7ZKP - chains 2 and b of the 14 polymer chains in the assembly; structure by electron microscopy, 3.20 A resolution.

# Chain 2
Molecule: NADH dehydrogenase subunit 2
Source organism: Yarrowia lipolytica
Notes: EC 1.6.5.3
UniProtKB: S5U4R9 (S5U4R9_YARLL); residue numbers follow UniProt; this construct covers 1-469
Amino-acid sequence (469 residues; each row starts with the number of its first residue):
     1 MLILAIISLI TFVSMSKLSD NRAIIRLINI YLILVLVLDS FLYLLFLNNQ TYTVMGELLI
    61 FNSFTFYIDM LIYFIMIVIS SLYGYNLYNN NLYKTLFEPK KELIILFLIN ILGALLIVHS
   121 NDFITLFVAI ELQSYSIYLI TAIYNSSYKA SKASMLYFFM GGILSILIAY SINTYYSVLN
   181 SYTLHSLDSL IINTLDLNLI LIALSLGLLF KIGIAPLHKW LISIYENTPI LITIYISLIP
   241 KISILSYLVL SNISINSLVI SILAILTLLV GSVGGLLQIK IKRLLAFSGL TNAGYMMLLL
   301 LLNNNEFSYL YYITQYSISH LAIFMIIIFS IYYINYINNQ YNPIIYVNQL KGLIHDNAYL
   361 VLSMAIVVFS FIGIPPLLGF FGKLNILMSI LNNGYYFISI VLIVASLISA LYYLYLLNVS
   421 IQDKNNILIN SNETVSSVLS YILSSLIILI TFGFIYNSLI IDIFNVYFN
Modified positions: Met1 (N-formylmethionine; FME)
Small-molecule neighbours:
  - palmitoyl-linoleoyl phosphatidylcholine (CPL; 1-palmitoyl-2-linoleoyl-sn-glycero-3-phosphocholine): Leu36, Val37, Ser40, Tyr43, Tyr67, Met70, Leu71, Phe74, Phe307, Leu310, Tyr311, Thr314, Leu378, Leu449, Gly453, Tyr456, Ile460, Ile463, Phe464, Tyr467, Phe468
  - Phosphatidylinositol (T7X): Phe74, Ser437, Val438, Tyr441, Ile442, Ser445, Leu449

# Chain b
Molecule: Subunit NEBM of NADH:Ubiquinone Oxidoreductase (Complex I)
Source organism: Yarrowia lipolytica
UniProtKB: A0A1D8NGI5 (A0A1D8NGI5_YARLL); numbering as in UniProt (aligned over 1-74)
Amino-acid sequence (74 residues; numbered 1 to 74; the number before each row is that of its first residue):
     1 MALFTSLVGA SGLGFATKFL SNKIRLKPAG YYPLGYVFSG VAWAGLGLVL HNVHQHSLEV
    61 LEKKKTALSE QRTE
Unresolved in the structure: 1, 66-74
Small-molecule neighbours:
  - palmitoyl-linoleoyl phosphatidylcholine (CPL; 1-palmitoyl-2-linoleoyl-sn-glycero-3-phosphocholine): Ala10, Trp43, Leu46, Gly47, Leu50, Val53
  - Phosphatidylinositol (T7X): Lys18, Arg25, Lys27, Tyr31, Tyr32, Gly35, Phe38, Ser39, Ala42, Trp43, Leu46

# How chain 2 and chain b interact
Contacting residue pairs (36; chain 2 residue first):
  Tyr43(2) - Val53(b)
  Leu44(2) - His56(b)
  Leu47(2) - Val60(b)  hydrophobic
  Tyr333(2) - Leu26(b)
  Asp356(2) - Leu26(b)
  Asn357(2) - Ile24(b)  hydrogen bond (side chain-backbone)
  Asn357(2) - Leu26(b)
  Tyr359(2) - Lys23(b)
  Ser363(2) - Ile24(b)
  Thr434(2) - Arg25(b)
  Thr434(2) - Lys27(b)
  Val435(2) - Arg25(b)
  Ser437(2) - Arg25(b)
  Ser440(2) - Arg25(b)
  Tyr441(2) - Ser39(b)  hydrogen bond
  Tyr441(2) - Trp43(b)  hydrogen bond
  Leu443(2) - Ile24(b)  hydrophobic
  Ser444(2) - Thr17(b)
  Ser444(2) - Leu20(b)
  Ser444(2) - Ser21(b)  hydrogen bond (side chain-backbone)
  Ser444(2) - Ile24(b)
  Ser445(2) - Thr17(b)
  Ser445(2) - Trp43(b)
  Ile447(2) - Leu20(b)  hydrophobic
  Ile448(2) - Thr17(b)
  Phe452(2) - Leu13(b)  hydrophobic
  Tyr456(2) - Leu50(b)  hydrophobic
  Leu459(2) - Leu50(b)  hydrophobic
  Leu459(2) - His54(b)
  Asp462(2) - His54(b)
  Asp462(2) - Leu58(b)
  Ile463(2) - Val53(b)  hydrophobic
  Val466(2) - Ser57(b)
  Val466(2) - Val60(b)  hydrophobic
  Val466(2) - Leu61(b)  hydrophobic
  Tyr467(2) - His56(b)
Interface residues without a listed pair, chain 2 (28 interface residues in all): Asn48, Phe329, Leu449
Interface residues without a listed pair, chain b (22 interface residues in all): Ser6, Ala10, Ala16

# Summary
Chain 2 and chain b form an interface of 28 and 22 residues respectively, with 4 hydrogen bonds. Polar
contacts include Asn357(2)-Ile24(b), Tyr441(2)-Ser39(b) and Tyr441(2)-Trp43(b). Palmitoyl-linoleoyl
phosphatidylcholine and Phosphatidylinositol are bound between chain 2 and chain b.
Chain 2 is NADH dehydrogenase subunit 2 and chain b is Subunit NEBM of NADH:Ubiquinone Oxidoreductase (Complex
I), both from Yarrowia lipolytica; the structure, Late assembly intermediate of the proximal proton pumping
module of complex I with assembly factors NDUFAF1 ..., was determined by electron microscopy together with
7ZKQ from the same study.
